Entry 8HSH (electron microscopy, 3.40 A resolution); this record covers chains J and K of the 5 polymer chains in the assembly.

== Chain J ==
Protein: DNA-directed RNA polymerase subunit beta'
Organism: Thermus thermophilus HB8
Notes: EC 2.7.7.6
UniProt: Q8RQE8 (RPOC_THET8); residues 1-1524 here = UniProt positions 1-1524
Sequence (1532 residues; row label = number of the first residue in the row):
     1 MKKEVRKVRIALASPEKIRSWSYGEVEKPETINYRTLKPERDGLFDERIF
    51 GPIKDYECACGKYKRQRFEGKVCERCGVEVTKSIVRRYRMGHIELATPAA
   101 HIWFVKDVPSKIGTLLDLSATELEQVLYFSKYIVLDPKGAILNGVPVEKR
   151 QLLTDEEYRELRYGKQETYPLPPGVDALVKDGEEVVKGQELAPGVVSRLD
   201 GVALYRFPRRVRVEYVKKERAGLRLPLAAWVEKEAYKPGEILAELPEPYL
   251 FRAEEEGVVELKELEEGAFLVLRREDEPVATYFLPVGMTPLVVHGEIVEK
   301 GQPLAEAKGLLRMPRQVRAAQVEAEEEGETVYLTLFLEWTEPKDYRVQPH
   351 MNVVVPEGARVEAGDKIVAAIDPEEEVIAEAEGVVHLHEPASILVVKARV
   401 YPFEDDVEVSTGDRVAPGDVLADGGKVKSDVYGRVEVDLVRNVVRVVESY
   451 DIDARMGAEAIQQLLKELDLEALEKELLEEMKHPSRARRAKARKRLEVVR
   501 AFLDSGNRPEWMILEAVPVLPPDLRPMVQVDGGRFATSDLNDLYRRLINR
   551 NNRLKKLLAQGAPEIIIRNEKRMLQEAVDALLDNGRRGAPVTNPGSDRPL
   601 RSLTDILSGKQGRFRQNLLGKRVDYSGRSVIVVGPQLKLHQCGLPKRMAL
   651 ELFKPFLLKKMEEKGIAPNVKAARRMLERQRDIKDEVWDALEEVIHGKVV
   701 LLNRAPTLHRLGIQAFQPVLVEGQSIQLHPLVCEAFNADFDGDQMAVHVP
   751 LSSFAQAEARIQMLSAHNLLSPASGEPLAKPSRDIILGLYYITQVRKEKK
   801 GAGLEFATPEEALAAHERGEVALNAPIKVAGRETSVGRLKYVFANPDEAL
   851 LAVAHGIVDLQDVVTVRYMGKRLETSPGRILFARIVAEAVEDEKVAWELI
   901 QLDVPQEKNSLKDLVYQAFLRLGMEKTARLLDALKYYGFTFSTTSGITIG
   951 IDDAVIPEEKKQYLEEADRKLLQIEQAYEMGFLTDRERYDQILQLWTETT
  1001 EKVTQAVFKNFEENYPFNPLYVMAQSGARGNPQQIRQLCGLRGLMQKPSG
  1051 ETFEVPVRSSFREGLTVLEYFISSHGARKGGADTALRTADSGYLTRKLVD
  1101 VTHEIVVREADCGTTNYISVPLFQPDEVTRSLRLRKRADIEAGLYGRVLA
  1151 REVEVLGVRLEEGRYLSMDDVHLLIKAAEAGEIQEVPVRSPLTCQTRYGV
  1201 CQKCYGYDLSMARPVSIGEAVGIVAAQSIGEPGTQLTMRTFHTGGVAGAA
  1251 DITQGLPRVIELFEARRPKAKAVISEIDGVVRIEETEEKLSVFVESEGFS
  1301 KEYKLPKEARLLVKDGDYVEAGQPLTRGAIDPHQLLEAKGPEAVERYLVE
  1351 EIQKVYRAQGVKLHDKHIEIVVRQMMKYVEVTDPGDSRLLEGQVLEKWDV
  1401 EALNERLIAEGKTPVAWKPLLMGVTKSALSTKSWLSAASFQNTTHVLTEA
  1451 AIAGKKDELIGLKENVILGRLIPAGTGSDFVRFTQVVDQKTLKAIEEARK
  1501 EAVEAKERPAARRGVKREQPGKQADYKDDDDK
Unresolved in the structure: 1, 56-80, 208-390, 1237-1254, 1506-1532
Sequence notes: expression tag (1525-1532)
Ion coordination: Mg2+: Asp739, Asp741, Asp743; Zn2+: Cys1112, Cys1194, Cys1201, Cys1204

== Chain K ==
Protein: DNA-directed RNA polymerase subunit omega
Organism: Thermus thermophilus HB8
Notes: EC 2.7.7.6
UniProt: Q8RQE7 (RPOZ_THET8); numbering as in UniProt (aligned over 1-99)
Sequence (99 residues; numbered 1 to 99; the number before each row is that of its first residue):
     1 MAEPGIDKLFGMVDSKYRLTVVVAKRAQQLLRHGFKNTVLEPEERPKMQT
    51 LEGLFDDPNAVTWAMKELLTGRLVFGENLVPEDRLQKEMERLYPGEREE
Unresolved in the structure: 1, 93-99
Sequence notes: conflict Gly95 (Val in Q8RQE7)

== Chain J / chain K interface ==
Pairs across the interface - 70 pairs, chain J then chain K:
  Glu693(J) - Met48(K)
  His696(J) - Gln49(K)
  Gly697(J) - Asn59(K)
  Ser753(J) - Val61(K)
  Phe754(J) - Ala24(K)  hydrophobic
  Ala757(J) - Ala24(K)  hydrophobic
  Arg760(J) - Glu3(K)
  Arg760(J) - Asn59(K)  hydrogen bond
  Arg760(J) - Val61(K)
  Arg760(J) - Thr62(K)
  Arg760(J) - Met65(K)
  Ile761(J) - Leu19(K)  hydrophobic
  Ile761(J) - Thr20(K)
  Ile761(J) - Val23(K)  hydrophobic
  Gln762(J) - Tyr17(K)
  Gln762(J) - Thr20(K)
  Leu764(J) - Glu3(K)
  His767(J) - Glu3(K)  salt bridge
  Gly923(J) - Asp7(K)
  Met924(J) - Ile6(K)  hydrophobic
  Met924(J) - Asp7(K)  hydrogen bond (backbone-side chain)
  Glu925(J) - Glu3(K)
  Glu925(J) - Gly5(K)  hydrogen bond (side chain-backbone)
  Glu925(J) - Ile6(K)  hydrogen bond (side chain-backbone)
  Glu925(J) - Asp7(K)
  Leu1209(J) - Lys16(K)
  Met1211(J) - Lys16(K)
  Arg1213(J) - Asp7(K)  salt bridge
  Ser1216(J) - Asp14(K)
  Ser1216(J) - Ser15(K)
  Ser1216(J) - Lys16(K)  hydrogen bond
  Glu1219(J) - Lys16(K)  salt bridge
  Glu1219(J) - Tyr17(K)  hydrogen bond
  Thr1476(J) - Thr20(K)
  Thr1476(J) - Val21(K)
  Phe1480(J) - Arg18(K)  hydrogen bond (backbone-side chain)
  Val1481(J) - Ser15(K)
  Val1481(J) - Arg18(K)
  Val1481(J) - Val21(K)
  Phe1483(J) - Glu77(K)
  Thr1484(J) - Val22(K)
  Thr1484(J) - Lys25(K)
  Thr1484(J) - Gly76(K)
  Gln1485(J) - Phe75(K)
  Gln1485(J) - Gly76(K)  hydrogen bond (backbone-backbone)
  Gln1485(J) - Glu77(K)
  Gln1485(J) - Asn78(K)
  Gln1485(J) - Leu79(K)  hydrogen bond (side chain-backbone)
  Gln1485(J) - Val80(K)  hydrogen bond (side chain-backbone)
  Gln1485(J) - Glu82(K)
  Val1486(J) - Val22(K)  hydrophobic
  Val1486(J) - Gln29(K)
  Val1486(J) - Leu73(K)  hydrophobic
  Val1486(J) - Val74(K)
  Val1486(J) - Phe75(K)  hydrophobic
  Val1487(J) - Leu73(K)
  Val1487(J) - Val74(K)  hydrogen bond (backbone-backbone)
  Asp1488(J) - Arg26(K)  salt bridge
  Asp1488(J) - Val39(K)
  Asp1488(J) - Arg72(K)
  Asp1488(J) - Leu73(K)
  Gln1489(J) - Arg72(K)  hydrogen bond (backbone-backbone)
  Gln1489(J) - Val74(K)
  Lys1490(J) - Asn37(K)
  Lys1490(J) - Thr38(K)  hydrogen bond (side chain-backbone)
  Lys1490(J) - Val39(K)
  Leu1492(J) - Val74(K)  hydrophobic
  Ile1495(J) - Val80(K)  hydrophobic
  Arg1499(J) - Leu79(K)  hydrogen bond (side chain-backbone)
  Arg1499(J) - Val80(K)
Interface residues without a listed pair, chain J (42 interface residues in all): Lys2, His640, Lys660, Lys698, Leu922, Ile1217, Gly1218, Gly1475, Arg1482
Interface residues without a listed pair, chain K (47 interface residues in all): Ala2, Pro4, Phe10, Leu54, Asp57, Pro58, Gly71, Pro81, Asp83, Leu85

== Summary ==
42 residues of chain J and 47 residues of chain K are in contact, with 14 hydrogen bonds and 4 salt bridges.
Polar contacts include His767(J)-Glu3(K), Arg1213(J)-Asp7(K) and Glu1219(J)-Lys16(K). Asp739(J), Asp741(J) and
Asp743(J) coordinate Mg2+. Cys1112(J), Cys1194(J), Cys1201(J) and Cys1204(J) coordinate Zn2+.
Chain J is DNA-directed RNA polymerase subunit beta' and chain K is DNA-directed RNA polymerase subunit omega,
both from Thermus thermophilus HB8; the structure, Thermus thermophilus RNA polymerase coreenzyme, was
determined by electron microscopy (same publication as 8HSG, 8HSJ, 8HSL and 8HSR).
